Entry 5X94 (X-ray diffraction, 2.60 A resolution); this record covers chains A and N of the 3 polymer chains in the assembly.

Chain A:
Molecule: Tyrosine-protein phosphatase non-receptor type 11
From: Homo sapiens
Notes: EC 3.1.3.48; fragment: SH2 domain
UniProtKB: Q06124 (PTN11_HUMAN); residues 1-220 here = UniProt positions 1-220
Sequence (220 residues; each row starts with the number of its first residue):
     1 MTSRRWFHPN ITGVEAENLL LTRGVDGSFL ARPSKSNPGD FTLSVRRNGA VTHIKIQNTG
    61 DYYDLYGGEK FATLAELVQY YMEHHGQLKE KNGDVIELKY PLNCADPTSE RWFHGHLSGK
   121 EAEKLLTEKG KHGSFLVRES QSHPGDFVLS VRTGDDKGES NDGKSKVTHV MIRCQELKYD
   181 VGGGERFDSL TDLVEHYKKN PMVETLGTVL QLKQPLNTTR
Unresolved in the structure: 1-3, 155-164, 220
Modified residues: Mse1 (selenomethionine); Mse82, Mse171, Mse202 (selenomethionine; parent Met)
Swiss-Prot annotation at these positions:
  - modified residue: Thr2 (N-acetylthreonine), Tyr62 (Phosphotyrosine), Tyr66 (Phosphotyrosine)
  - natural variant: Thr2 (T2I: In NS1), Thr42 (T42A: In NS1), Asn58 (N58K: In NS1), Thr59 (T59A: In NS1), Gly60 (G60A: In NS1; G60V: In myelodysplastic syndrome), Asp61 (D61G: In NS1; D61N: In NS1; D61V: In JMML; D61Y: In JMML), Tyr62 (Y62D: In NS1), Tyr63 (Y63C: In NS1), Glu69 (E69K: In JMML; E69Q: In NS1), Phe71 (F71K: In acute myeloid leukemia; F71L: In NS1), Ala72 (A72G: In NS1; A72S: In NS1; A72T: In JMML; A72V: In JMML), Thr73 (T73I: In NS1), 4 further natural variant entries in UniProt

Chain N:
Molecule: Cag pathogenicity island protein
UniProtKB: E6NP29 (E6NP29_HELPL); residues 950-962 here = UniProt positions 950-962
Sequence (13 residues; row label = number of the first residue in the row):
   950 ASPEPIYATI DFD
Modified residues: Tyr956 (O-phosphotyrosine; PTR)

Interface between chain A and chain N:
Contacting residue pairs (25):
  Gly119(A) - Pro954(N)
  Lys120(A) - Ser951(N)  hydrogen bond (side chain-backbone)
  Lys120(A) - Pro952(N)
  Lys120(A) - Glu953(N)  salt bridge
  Lys120(A) - Pro954(N)
  Arg138(A) - Tyr956(N)
  Ser140(A) - Tyr956(N)
  Gln141(A) - Tyr956(N)
  Ser142(A) - Tyr956(N)
  Val148(A) - Tyr956(N)
  Thr168(A) - Ala957(N)
  His169(A) - Pro954(N)
  His169(A) - Tyr956(N)
  His169(A) - Ala957(N)  hydrogen bond (backbone-backbone)
  Val181(A) - Phe961(N)
  Gly182(A) - Phe961(N)
  Gly183(A) - Phe961(N)
  Mse202(A) - Ile959(N)
  Val203(A) - Ile959(N)
  Val203(A) - Asp960(N)  hydrogen bond (backbone-backbone)
  Glu204(A) - Ala957(N)
  Glu204(A) - Thr958(N)
  Glu204(A) - Ile959(N)
  Thr205(A) - Thr958(N)  hydrogen bond (backbone-backbone)
  Leu210(A) - Ile959(N)  hydrophobic
Also at the interface, not in a pair above, chain A (22 interface residues in all): Glu123, Glu139, Val170, Mse171, Gly184
Also at the interface, not in a pair above, chain N (11 interface residues in all): Ile955

Summary:
The interface between chain A and chain N involves 22 residues on one side and 11 on the other; the contacts
include 4 hydrogen bonds and 1 salt bridge. Polar contacts include Lys120(A)-Glu953(N), Lys120(A)-Ser951(N)
and His169(A)-Ala957(N).
Here chain A is Tyrosine-protein phosphatase non-receptor type 11 (Homo sapiens) and chain N is Cag
pathogenicity island protein. Entry 5X94 (Crystal structure of SHP2_SH2-CagA EPIYA_D peptide complex) was
determined by X-ray diffraction (same publication as 5X7B).
